PDB entry 4DWV | X-ray diffraction, 1.14 A resolution | chains A and B

Chain A (and B):
Name: Alcohol dehydrogenase E chain
Organism: Equus caballus
Notes: EC 1.1.1.1; chain B of this document is another copy of the same molecule, construct and numbering; everything in this record applies to it too
Reference sequence: P00327 (ADH1E_HORSE); residues 1-374 here correspond to UniProt positions 2-375 (UniProt number = residue number + 1)
Sequence (374 residues; each row starts with the number of its first residue):
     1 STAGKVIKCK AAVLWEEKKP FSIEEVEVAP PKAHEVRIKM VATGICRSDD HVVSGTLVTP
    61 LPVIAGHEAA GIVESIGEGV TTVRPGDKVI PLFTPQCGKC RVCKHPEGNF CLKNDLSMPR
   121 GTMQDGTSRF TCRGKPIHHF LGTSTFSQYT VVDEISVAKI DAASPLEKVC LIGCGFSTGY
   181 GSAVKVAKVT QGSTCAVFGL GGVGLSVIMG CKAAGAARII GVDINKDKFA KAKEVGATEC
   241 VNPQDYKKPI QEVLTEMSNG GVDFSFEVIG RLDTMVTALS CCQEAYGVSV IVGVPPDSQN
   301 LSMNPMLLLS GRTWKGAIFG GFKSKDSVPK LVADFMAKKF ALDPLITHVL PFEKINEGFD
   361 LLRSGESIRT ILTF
Bound ions: Zn2+ site 1: Cys46, His67, Cys174 (together with 2,3,4,5,6-pentafluorobenzyl alcohol); Zn2+ site 2: Cys97, Cys100, Cys103, Cys111
Residues lining bound ligands:
  - NAJ (nicotinamide-adenine-dinucleotide (acidic form)): Cys46, Arg47, Ser48, His51, Phe93, Cys174, Thr178, Gly199, Leu200, Gly201, Gly202, Val203, Gly204, Val222, Asp223, Ile224, Asn225, Lys228, Val268, Ile269, Gly270, Arg271, Thr274, Val292, Gly293, Val294, Ala317, Ile318, Phe319, Leu362, Arg369
  - 2,3,4,5,6-pentafluorobenzyl alcohol (PFB): Cys46, Ser48, Leu57, His67, Phe93, Leu116, Phe140, Leu141, Cys174, Val294, Ile318
UniProt features mapped onto this chain:
  - binding site (Zn(2+)): Cys46, Ser48, His67, Cys97, Cys100, Cys103, Cys111, Cys174
  - binding site (an alcohol): Ser48, His67
  - binding site (NAD(+)): Ser48, Gly199 to Gly204, Asp223, Lys228, Val292 to Val294, Phe319, Arg369
  - modified residue: Ser1 (N-acetylserine)
From the paper describing this entry:
  - binding site for 2,3,4,5,6-pentafluorobenzyl alcohol: Ser48, Leu57, Leu116
  - catalytic residues: Ser48, His51
  - Zn2+ coordination: Cys174
  - conformationally variable residues (side-chain flip): Leu57, Leu116
  - binding site for NAJ: Cys174, Thr178, Val203, Lys228, Val292, Ala317, Phe319
  - mutagenesis - K228R (4 to 7-fold): increased binding to NAD+ and NADH (citing earlier work)
  - mutagenesis - L57F (2.8-fold): increased catalytic activity on benzyl alcohol (citing earlier work)
  - mutagenesis - T178S (2.9 s-1): decreased catalytic activity on benzyl alcohol (citing earlier work)
  - mutagenesis - T178S: unchanged binding to coenzyme (citing earlier work)
  - mutagenesis - T178V (8-fold): decreased binding to NAD+ (citing earlier work)
  - mutagenesis - T178V: unchanged catalytic activity (citing earlier work)
  - mutagenesis - V203A (1.5 s-1): decreased catalytic activity (citing earlier work)
  - mutagenesis - V292A (30 - 60-fold), V292S (30 - 60-fold), V292T (30 - 60-fold): decreased binding to coenzymes (citing earlier work)

Chain A / chain B interface:
Pairs across the interface - 84 pairs, chain A then chain B:
  Arg101(A) with Ser258(B), hydrogen bond (side chain-backbone); Asn259(B), hydrogen bond (side chain-backbone); Gly260(B); Gly261(B), hydrogen bond (side chain-backbone); Gln283(B); Tyr286(B), hydrogen bond
  Val102(A) with Gln283(B); Ala285(B), hydrophobic
  His105(A) with Tyr286(B)
  Phe110(A) with Glu284(B); Ala285(B), hydrophobic; Ser310(B)
  Leu112(A) with Glu284(B)
  Ser117(A) with Glu284(B)
  Ser258(A) with Arg101(B), hydrogen bond (backbone-side chain)
  Asn259(A) with Arg101(B), hydrogen bond (backbone-side chain)
  Gly260(A) with Arg101(B)
  Gly261(A) with Arg101(B), hydrogen bond (backbone-side chain)
  Leu272(A) with Pro305(B), hydrophobic
  Met275(A) with Pro305(B), hydrophobic
  Gln283(A) with Arg101(B); Val102(B)
  Glu284(A) with Phe110(B); Leu112(B)
  Ala285(A) with Val102(B), hydrophobic; Phe110(B), hydrophobic
  Tyr286(A) with Arg101(B), hydrogen bond; His105(B)
  Ile291(A) with Leu308(B), hydrophobic; Leu309(B)
  Val292(A) with Leu309(B)
  Gly293(A) with Leu309(B)
  Pro295(A) with Pro305(B), hydrophobic; Met306(B), hydrophobic; Leu309(B)
  Gln299(A) with Pro305(B)
  Asn300(A) with Ser302(B), hydrogen bond; Met303(B); Asn304(B)
  Leu301(A) with Leu301(B); Ser302(B); Met303(B), hydrogen bond (backbone-backbone); Pro305(B), hydrophobic
  Ser302(A) with Asn300(B), hydrogen bond; Leu301(B); Ser302(B), hydrogen bond
  Met303(A) with Asn300(B); Leu301(B), hydrogen bond (backbone-backbone)
  Asn304(A) with Asn300(B)
  Pro305(A) with Leu272(B), hydrophobic; Met275(B), hydrophobic; Pro295(B), hydrophobic; Gln299(B); Leu301(B), hydrophobic
  Leu308(A) with Ile291(B), hydrophobic; Trp314(B), hydrophobic; Gly316(B), hydrogen bond (backbone-backbone); Ala317(B)
  Leu309(A) with Ile291(B); Val292(B); Gly293(B); Pro295(B); Gly316(B); Ala317(B), hydrogen bond (backbone-backbone); Ile318(B), hydrogen bond (backbone-backbone)
  Ser310(A) with Phe110(B)
  Gly311(A) with Gly316(B)
  Arg312(A) with Lys315(B); Gly316(B)
  Thr313(A) with Thr313(B); Trp314(B); Lys315(B)
  Trp314(A) with Leu308(B), hydrophobic; Thr313(B); Trp314(B), hydrogen bond (backbone-backbone)
  Lys315(A) with Arg312(B); Thr313(B)
  Gly316(A) with Leu308(B), hydrogen bond (backbone-backbone); Leu309(B); Gly311(B); Arg312(B)
  Ala317(A) with Leu308(B); Leu309(B), hydrogen bond (backbone-backbone)
  Ile318(A) with Leu309(B), hydrogen bond (backbone-backbone)
Other interface residues (no listed pair), chain A (42 interface residues in all): Glu107, Gly108, Val294, Ser298
Other interface residues (no listed pair), chain B (43 interface residues in all): Glu107, Gly108, Ser117, Val294, Ser298

Overview:
42 residues of chain A and 43 residues of chain B are in contact, with 20 hydrogen bonds. Among the polar
pairs are Arg101(A)-Ser258(B), Arg101(A)-Asn259(B) and Arg101(A)-Gly261(B). The paper reports catalytic
residues Ser48(A) and His51(A); V292A, V292S and V292T of chain A reduce binding to coenzymes; 8 substitutions
were tested in all.
Both chains are Alcohol dehydrogenase E chain (Equus caballus). Entry 4DWV (Horse alcohol dehydrogenase
complexed with NAD+ and 2,3,4,5,6-pentafluorobenzyl alcohol) was determined by X-ray diffraction, deposited
together with 4DXH.
